PDB entry 6OQT | electron microscopy, 3.10 A resolution | chains C and D of the 22 polymer chains in the assembly

# Chain C
Name: ATP synthase subunit alpha
Organism: Escherichia coli
Notes: EC 7.1.2.2
Reference sequence: A0A073FQ32 (A0A073FQ32_ECOLX); residue numbers follow UniProt; this construct covers 1-513
Chain sequence (513 residues; numbered 1 to 513; the number before each row is that of its first residue):
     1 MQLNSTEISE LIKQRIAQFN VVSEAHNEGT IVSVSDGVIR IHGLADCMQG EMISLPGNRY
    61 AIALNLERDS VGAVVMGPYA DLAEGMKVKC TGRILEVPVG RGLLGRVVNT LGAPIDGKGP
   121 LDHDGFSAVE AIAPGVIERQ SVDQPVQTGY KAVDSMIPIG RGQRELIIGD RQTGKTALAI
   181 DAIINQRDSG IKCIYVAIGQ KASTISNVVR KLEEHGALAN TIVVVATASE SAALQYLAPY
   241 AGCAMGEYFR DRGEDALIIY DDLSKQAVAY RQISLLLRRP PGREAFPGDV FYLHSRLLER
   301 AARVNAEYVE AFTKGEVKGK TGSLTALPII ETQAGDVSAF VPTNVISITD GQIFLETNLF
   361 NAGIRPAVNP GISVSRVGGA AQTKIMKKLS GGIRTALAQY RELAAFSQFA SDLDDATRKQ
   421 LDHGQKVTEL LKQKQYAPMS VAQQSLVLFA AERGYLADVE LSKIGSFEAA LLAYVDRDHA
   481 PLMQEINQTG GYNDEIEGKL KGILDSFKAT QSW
Unresolved in the structure: 1
Ion coordination: Mg2+: Thr176 (together with ATP)
Residues lining bound ligands: ATP: Tyr150, Asp170, Arg171, Gln172, Thr173, Gly174, Lys175, Thr176, Ala177, Asp261, Glu331, Phe360, Arg365, Pro366, Gln433, Lys434, Gln435

# Chain D
Name: ATP synthase subunit beta
Organism: Escherichia coli
Notes: EC 7.1.2.2
Reference sequence: A0A0F6CB56 (A0A0F6CB56_ECOLX); residues 0-459 here correspond to UniProt positions 1-460 (UniProt number = residue number + 1)
Chain sequence (471 residues; row label = number of the first residue in the row; numbers below 1 keep their minus sign (Met-11 is residue -11)):
   -11 MRGSHHHHHH GMATGKIVQV IGAVVDVEFP QDAVPRVYDA LEVQNGNERL VLEVQQQLGG
    49 GIVRTIAMGS SDGLRRGLDV KDLEHPIEVP VGKATLGRIM NVLGEPVDMK GEIGEEERWA
   109 IHRAAPSYEE LSNSQELLET GIKVIDLMAP FAKGGKVGLF GGAGVGKTVN MMELIRNIAI
   169 EHSGYSVFAG VGERTREGND FYHEMTDSNV IDKVSLVYGQ MNEPPGNRLR VALTGLTMAE
   229 KFRDEGRDVL LFVDNIYRYT LAGTEVSALL GRMPSAVGYQ PTLAEEMGVL QERITSTKTG
   289 SITSVQAVYV PADDLTDPSP ATTFAHLDAT VVLSRQIASL GIYPAVDPLD STSRQLDPLV
   349 VGQEHYDTAR GVQSILQRYQ ELKDIIAILG MDELSEEDKL VVARARKIQR FLSQPFFVAE
   409 VFTGSPGKYV SLKDTIRGFK GIMEGEYDHL PEQAFYMVGS IEEAVEKAKK L
Unresolved in the structure: -11 to -1
Sequence notes: initiating methionine (-11); expression tag (-10 to -1); conflict Ala137 (Cys138 in A0A0F6CB56)
Ion coordination: Mg2+: Thr156 (together with ADP, phosphate ion)
Residues lining bound ligands: ADP (adenosine-5'-diphosphate): Gly150, Ala151, Gly152, Val153, Gly154, Lys155, Thr156, Val157, Tyr331, Phe404, Ala407, Phe410, Thr411

# Chain C / chain D interface
Residue-residue contacts (82; chain C residue first):
  Gly43(C) - Arg64(D)  hydrogen bond (backbone-side chain)
  Leu44(C) - Arg64(D)  hydrogen bond (backbone-side chain)
  Ala45(C) - Arg64(D)
  Asp46(C) - Arg63(D)  salt bridge
  Cys47(C) - Arg63(D)
  Met48(C) - Gly61(D)
  Met48(C) - Leu62(D)
  Met48(C) - Arg63(D)
  Gln49(C) - Val8(D)
  Gln49(C) - Gly10(D)  hydrogen bond (side chain-backbone)
  Gln49(C) - Asp60(D)
  Gln49(C) - Gly61(D)  hydrogen bond (backbone-backbone)
  Gln49(C) - Leu62(D)  hydrogen bond (backbone-backbone)
  Asn65(C) - Ile9(D)
  Leu66(C) - Gln7(D)
  Leu66(C) - Val8(D)  hydrogen bond (backbone-backbone)
  Leu66(C) - Leu62(D)
  Glu67(C) - Val6(D)
  Glu67(C) - Arg64(D)  hydrogen bond (backbone-side chain)
  Arg68(C) - Val6(D)
  Arg68(C) - Gln7(D)
  Asp69(C) - Arg64(D)
  Ser70(C) - Arg64(D)
  Val71(C) - Arg64(D)
  Val136(C) - Asn187(D)
  Val136(C) - Tyr206(D)  hydrophobic
  Val136(C) - Gln208(D)
  Ile137(C) - Asp96(D)
  Ile137(C) - Met97(D)  hydrophobic
  Ile137(C) - Tyr190(D)  hydrophobic
  Arg139(C) - Thr183(D)  hydrogen bond
  Arg139(C) - Asn187(D)
  Gln140(C) - Asn187(D)
  Ser141(C) - Asp188(D)
  Arg164(C) - Arg182(D)
  Arg279(C) - Ile9(D)
  Arg279(C) - Gly10(D)
  Pro280(C) - Ala256(D)
  Arg283(C) - Val265(D)
  Gly288(C) - Glu253(D)
  Asp289(C) - Glu253(D)
  Phe291(C) - Arg216(D)
  Phe291(C) - Glu253(D)
  Tyr292(C) - Asn210(D)
  Tyr292(C) - Glu211(D)
  Tyr292(C) - Pro212(D)
  Tyr292(C) - Glu253(D)
  Ser295(C) - Met209(D)  hydrogen bond (side chain-backbone)
  Ser295(C) - Asn210(D)  hydrogen bond (side chain-backbone)
  Glu299(C) - Thr183(D)  hydrogen bond
  Glu299(C) - Met209(D)
  Glu299(C) - Asn210(D)
  Thr343(C) - Tyr245(D)
  Ile346(C) - Tyr297(D)
  Ser347(C) - Arg182(D)  hydrogen bond (backbone-side chain)
  Ser347(C) - Met209(D)
  Ile348(C) - Arg182(D)
  Ile348(C) - Met209(D)  hydrophobic
  Thr349(C) - Arg182(D)
  Asp350(C) - Arg184(D)  salt bridge
  Gly371(C) - Arg323(D)
  Val374(C) - Ala151(D)
  Val374(C) - Arg323(D)
  Arg376(C) - Ala151(D)
  Arg376(C) - Arg182(D)
  Arg376(C) - Arg184(D)
  Arg376(C) - Glu185(D)
  Lys387(C) - Phe410(D)
  Thr395(C) - Ser327(D)
  Ala398(C) - Gln324(D)
  Ala398(C) - Ser327(D)
  Ala398(C) - Leu328(D)  hydrophobic
  Arg401(C) - Gln324(D)
  Glu402(C) - Gln324(D)
  Glu402(C) - Lys371(D)  salt bridge
  Phe406(C) - Ala375(D)  hydrophobic
  Asp412(C) - Ile376(D)
  Leu413(C) - Ile376(D)  hydrophobic
  Asp414(C) - Ala375(D)  hydrogen bond (backbone-backbone)
  Asp414(C) - Ile376(D)
  Asp414(C) - Gly378(D)
  Thr417(C) - Ala375(D)
Also at the interface, not in a pair above, chain C (57 interface residues in all): Leu64, Glu130, Glu138, Val142, Arg296, Asn344, Gln352, Ile372, Val377
Also at the interface, not in a pair above, chain D (53 interface residues in all): Ser59, Ile87, Val95, Gly152, Arg246, Leu249, Leu257, Gly259, Gly266, Ile374, Leu377, Met379

# Overview
57 residues of chain C face 53 of chain D across their interface, with 13 hydrogen bonds and 3 salt bridges.
Among the polar pairs are Asp46(C)-Arg63(D), Asp350(C)-Arg184(D) and Glu402(C)-Lys371(D). Chain C binds ATP.
Bound to chain D: ADP.
Chain C is ATP synthase subunit alpha and chain D is ATP synthase subunit beta, both from Escherichia coli;
the structure, E. coli ATP synthase State 1c, was determined by electron microscopy, deposited together with
6OQR, 6OQS, 6OQU, 6OQV, 6OQW, 6PQV and 3 further entries.
